Entry 7UGO (electron microscopy, 4.10 A resolution (low resolution: residue-level contacts below are approximate; hydrogen-bond / salt-bridge calls are withheld)); this record covers chains C and L of the 18 polymer chains in the assembly.

== Chain C ==
Molecule: Envelope glycoprotein gp120
Source organism: Human immunodeficiency virus 1
UniProtKB: Q2N0S5 (Q2N0S5_9HIV1); aligned to UniProt positions 31-496 over residues 32-506 (the alignment contains insertions or deletions, so no single offset holds)
Chain sequence (466 residues; each row starts with the number of its first residue; note: 11 numbers in that range are skipped by the numbering (no residue carries them; nothing is unmodelled there)):
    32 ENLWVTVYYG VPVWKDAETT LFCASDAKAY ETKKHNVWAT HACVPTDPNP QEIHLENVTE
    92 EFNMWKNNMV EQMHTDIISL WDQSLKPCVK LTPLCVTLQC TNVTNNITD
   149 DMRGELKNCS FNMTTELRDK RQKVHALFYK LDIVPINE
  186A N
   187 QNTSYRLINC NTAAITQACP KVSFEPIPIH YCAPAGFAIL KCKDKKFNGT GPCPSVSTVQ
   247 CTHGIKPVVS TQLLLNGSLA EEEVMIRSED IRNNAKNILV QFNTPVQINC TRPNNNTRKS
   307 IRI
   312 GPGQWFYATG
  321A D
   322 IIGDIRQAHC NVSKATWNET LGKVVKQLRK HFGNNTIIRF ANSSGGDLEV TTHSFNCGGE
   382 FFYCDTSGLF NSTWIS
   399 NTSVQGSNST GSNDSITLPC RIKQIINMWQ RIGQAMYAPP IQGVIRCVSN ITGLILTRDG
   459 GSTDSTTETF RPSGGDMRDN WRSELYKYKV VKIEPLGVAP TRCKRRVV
Unresolved in the structure: 62-63, 135-136, 149-151, 399-410
Differences from the reference sequence: conflict Lys64 (Glu63 in Q2N0S5), Arg169 (Lys160 in Q2N0S5), His173 (Tyr164 in Q2N0S5), Ala174 (Ser165 in Q2N0S5), Lys178 (Arg169 in Q2N0S5), Ile181 (Val172 in Q2N0S5), Pro183 (Gln174 in Q2N0S5), Thr189 (Lys188 in Q2N0S5), Ser190 (Glu189 in Q2N0S5), Ala199 (Ser198 in Q2N0S5), Asp276 (Asn275 in Q2N0S5), Arg278 (Thr277 in Q2N0S5), Trp316 (Ala313 in Q2N0S5), Asn332 (Thr330 in Q2N0S5), Asp386 (Asn384 in Q2N0S5), Asp462 (Asn459 in Q2N0S5), Ser471 (Gly468 in Q2N0S5), Cys501 (Ala498 in Q2N0S5)
Disulfide bonds: Cys54-Cys74, Cys119-Cys205, Cys126-Cys196, Cys131-Cys157, Cys218-Cys247, Cys228-Cys239, Cys296-Cys331, Cys378-Cys445, Cys385-Cys418
Glycans and other covalent adducts: N-acetylglucosamine (NAG) linked to Asn88, Asn133, Asn156, Asn160, Asn234, Asn262, Asn295, Asn301, Asn363, Asn392, Asn448; glycan linked to Asn332
Reported in the primary citation:
  - post-translational modification sites: Asn234, Asn363, Asn392

== Chain L ==
Molecule: BG24 inferred germline Fab with mature CDR3s light chain
Source organism: Homo sapiens
Notes: antibody fragment or engineered binder
Chain sequence (106 residues; each row starts with the number of its first residue):
     1 QSALTQPRSV SGSPGQSVTI SCTGTSSDVG GYNYVSWYQQ HPGKAPKLMI YDVSKRPSGV
    61 PDRFSGSKSG NTASLTISGL QAEDEADYYC SAFEYFGGGT KLTVLS
Unresolved in the structure: 1

== How chain C and chain L interact ==
Contacting residue pairs - 11 pairs, chain C then chain L:
  Arg278(C) - Asp28(L)
  Arg278(C) - Tyr32(L)
  Arg278(C) - Asn33(L)
  Arg278(C) - Phe93(L)
  Asn279(C) - Phe93(L)
  Asn280(C) - Glu94(L)
  Gly459(C) - Glu94(L)
  Ser460(C) - Glu94(L)
  Ser460(C) - Tyr95(L)
  Thr461(C) - Ser2(L)
  Asp462(C) - Ser2(L)
Interface residues without a listed pair, chain C (8 interface residues in all): Gly458
Interface residues without a listed pair, chain L (8 interface residues in all): Val29

== In short ==
The chain C/chain L interface involves 8 residues from each chain. Covalently linked N-acetylglucosamine: at
Asn88(C), Asn133(C), Asn156(C), Asn160(C), Asn234(C) and Asn262(C) and 5 more. The paper reports modification
sites Asn234(C), Asn363(C) and Asn392(C).
Chain C is Envelope glycoprotein gp120 (Human immunodeficiency virus 1) and chain L is BG24 inferred germline
Fab with mature CDR3s light chain (Homo sapiens); the structure, Cryo-EM structure of BG24 inferred germline
Fabs with mature CDR3s and 10-1074 Fabs in complex with ..., was determined by electron microscopy (same
publication as 7UGM, 7UGP, 7UGQ and 7UGN).
